Entry 8VRL (electron microscopy, 3.33 A resolution); this record covers chains C and A of the 32 polymer chains in the assembly.

== Chain C ==
Name: 50S ribosomal protein L2
From: Mycolicibacterium smegmatis MC2 155
Reference sequence: A0QSD4 (RL2_MYCS2); residue numbers follow UniProt; this construct covers 1-278
Chain sequence (278 residues; each row starts with the number of its first residue):
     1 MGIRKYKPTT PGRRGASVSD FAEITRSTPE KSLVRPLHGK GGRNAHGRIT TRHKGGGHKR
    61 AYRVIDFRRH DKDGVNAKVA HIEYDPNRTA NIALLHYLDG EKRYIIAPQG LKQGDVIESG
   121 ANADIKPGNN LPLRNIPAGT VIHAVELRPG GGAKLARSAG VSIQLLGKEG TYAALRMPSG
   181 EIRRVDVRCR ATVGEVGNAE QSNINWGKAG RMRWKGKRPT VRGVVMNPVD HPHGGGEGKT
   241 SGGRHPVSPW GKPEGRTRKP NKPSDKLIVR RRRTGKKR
Unresolved in the structure: 1, 277-278

== Chain A ==
Molecule: 23S ribosomal RNA
From: Mycolicibacterium smegmatis MC2 155
Sequence (3120 nucleotides; each row starts with the number of its first residue):
     1 UAAGUGUUUA AGGGCGCAUG GUGGAUGCCU UGGCACUGGG AGCCGAUGAA GGACGUAGGA
    61 GGCUGCGAUA AGCCUCGGGG AGCUGUCAAC CGAGCGUUGA UCCGAGGAUG UCCGAAUGGG
   121 GAAACCCGGC ACGAGUGAUG UCGUGUCACC AGGCGCUGAA UAUAUAGGCG UCUGGGGGGA
   181 ACGCGGGGAA GUGAAACAUC UCAGUACCCG UAGGAAGAGA AAACAAAAUG UGAUUCCGUG
   241 AGUAGUGGCG AGCGAAAGCG GAGGAUGGCU AAACCGUAUG CAUGUGAUAC CGGGUAGGGG
   301 UUGUGUGUGC GGGGUUGUGG GACCUAUCUU UCCGGCUCUA CCUGGCUGGA GGGCAGUGAG
   361 AAAAUGUUGU GGUUAGCGGA AAUGGCUUGG GAUGGCCUGC CGUAGACGGU GAGAGCCCGG
   421 UACGUGAAAA CCCGACGUCU GUCUUGAUGG UGUUCCCGAG UAGCAGCGGG CCCGUGGAAU
   481 CUGCUGUGAA UCUGCCGGGA CCACCCGGUA AGCCUGAAUA CUUCCCAGUG ACCGAUAGCG
   541 GAUUAGUACC GUGAGGGAAU GGUGAAAAGU ACCCCGGGAG GGGAGUGAAA GAGUACCUGA
   601 AACCGUGCGC UUACAAUCCG UCAGAGCCCU CGACGUGUCG UGGGGUGAUG GCGUGCCUUU
   661 UGAAGAAUGA GCCUGCGAGU CAGGGACAUG UCGCGAGGUU AACCCGGGUG GGGUAGCCGC
   721 AGCGAAAGCG AGUCUGAAUA GGGCGUAUCC ACACAAGAGU GUGUGGUGUA GUGGUGUGUU
   781 CUGGACCCGA AGCGGAGUGA UCUACCCAUG GCCAGGGUGA AGCGCGGGUA AGACCGCGUG
   841 GAGGCCCGAA CCCACUUAGG UUGAAGACUG AGGGGAUGAG CUGUGGGUAG GGGUGAAAGG
   901 CCAAUCAAAC UCCGUGAUAG CUGGUUCUCC CCGAAAUGCA UUUAGGUGCA GCGUCGCAUG
   961 UUUCUUGCCG GAGGUAGAGC UACUGGAUGG CCGAUGGGCC CCACAGGGUU ACUGACGUCA
  1021 GCCAAACUCC GAAUGCCGGU AAGUCCAAGA GUGCGGCAGU GAGACGGCGG GGGAUAAGCU
  1081 CCGUGCGUCG AGAGGGAAAC AGCCCAGAUC GCCGGCUAAG GCCCCUAAGC GUGUGCUAAG
  1141 UGGAAAAGGA UGUGCAGUCG CGAAGACAAC CAGGAGGUUG GCUUAGAAGC AGCCACCCUU
  1201 GAAAGAGUGC GUAAUAGCUC ACUGGUCAAG UGAUUGUGCG CCGAUAAUGU AGCGGGGCUC
  1261 AAGCACACCG CCGAAGCCGC GGCAGCCAAC GUGUUGGCUG GGUAGGGGAG CGUCCUGCAU
  1321 CCGGUGAAGC CGCCGAGUGA UCGAGUGGUG GAGGGUGUGG GAGUGAGAAU GCAGGCAUGA
  1381 GUAGCGAUUA GGCAAGUGAG AACCUUGCCC GCCGAAAGAC CAAGGGUUCC UGGGCCAGGC
  1441 CAGUCCGCCC AGGGUGAGUC GGGACCUAAG GCGAGGCCGA CAGGCGUAGU CGAUGGACAA
  1501 CGGGUUGAUA UUCCCGUACC CGUGUAUGUG CGUCCAUGAU GAAUCAGCGG UACUAACCAU
  1561 CCAAAACCAC CGUGACCGCA CCUUUCGGGG UGUGGCGUUG GUGGGGCUGC AUGGGACCUU
  1621 CGUUGGUAGU AGUCAAGCGA UGGGGUGACG CAGGAAGGUA GCCGUACCGG UCAGUGGUAA
  1681 UACCGGGGUA AGCCUGUAGG GAGUCAGAUA GGUAAAUCCG UCUGGCAUAU AUCCUGAGAG
  1741 GUGAUGCAUA GCCGAGUGAG GCGAAUUCGG UGAUCCUAUG CUGCCGAGAA AAGCCUCUAG
  1801 CGAGGACAUA CACGGCCCGU ACCCCAAACC AACACAGGUG GUCAGGUAGA GAAUACUAAG
  1861 GCGUACGAGU GAACUAUGGU UAAGGAACUC GGCAAAAUGC CCCCGUAACU UCGGGAGAAG
  1921 GGGGACCCAC AUGGCGUGUA AGCCUUUACG GCCCAAGCGU GAGUGGGUGG CACAAACCAG
  1981 UGAGAAGCGA CUGUUUACUA AAAACACAGG UCCGUGCGAA GUCGCAAGAC GAUGUAUACG
  2041 GACUGACGCC UGCCCGGUGC UGGAAGGUUA AGAGGACCCG UUAACUCCCU UUGGGGGUGA
  2101 AGCGGAGAAU UUAAGCCCCA GUAAACGGCG GUGGUAACUA UAACCAUCCU AAGGUAGCGA
  2161 AAUUCCUUGU CGGGUAAGUU CCGACCUGCA CGAAUGGCGU AACGACUUCU CAACUGUCUC
  2221 AACCAUAGAC UCGGCGAAAU UGCACUACGA GUAAAGAUGC UCGUUACGCG CGGCAGGACG
  2281 AAAAGACCCC GGGACCUUCA CUACAACUUG GUAUUGGUGC UCGAUACGGU UUGUGUAGGA
  2341 UAGGUGGGAG ACUGUGAAGC UCACACGCCA GUGUGGGUGG AGUCGUUGUU GAAAUACCAC
  2401 UCUGAUCGUA UUGGGCCUCU AACCUCGGAC CGUAUAUCCG GUUCAGGGAC AGUGCCUGGU
  2461 GGGUAGUUUA ACUGGGGCGG UUGCCUCCUA AAAUGUAACG GAGGCGCCCA AAGGUUCCCU
  2521 CAACCUGGAC GGCAAUCAGG UGUUGAGUGU AAGUGCACAA GGGAGCUUGA CUGCGAGACG
  2581 GACAUGUCGA GCAGGGACGA AAGUCGGGAC UAGUGAUCCG GCACCUCUGA GUGGAAGGGG
  2641 UGUCGCUCAA CGGAUAAAAG GUACCCCGGG GAUAACAGGC UGAUCUUCCC CAAGAGUCCA
  2701 UAUCGACGGG AUGGUUUGGC ACCUCGAUGU CGGCUCGUCG CAUCCUGGGG CUGGAGCAGG
  2761 UCCCAAGGGU UGGGCUGUUC GCCCAUUAAA GCGGCACGCG AGCUGGGUUU AGAACGUCGU
  2821 GAGACAGUUC GGUCUCUAUC CGCCGCGCGC GUCAGAAGCU UGAGGAAACC UGUCCCUAGU
  2881 ACGAGAGGAC CGGGACGGAC GAACCUCUGG UAUACCAGUU GUCCCACCAG GGGCACGGCU
  2941 GGAUAGCCAC GUUCGGACAG GAUAACCGCU GAAAGCAUCU AAGCGGGAAA CCUCUUCCAA
  3001 GACCAGGCUU CUCACCCUCU AGGAGGGAUA AGGCCCCCCG CAGACCACGG GAUUGAUAGA
  3061 CCAGACCUGG AAGCCUAGUA AUAGGUGCAG GGAACUGGCA CUAACCGGCC GAAAACUUAC
Unresolved in the structure: 1
Small-molecule neighbours: chloramphenicol (CLM): G2285, A2286, A2675, C2676, A2727, U2728, G2729, U2730

== How chain C and chain A interact ==
Residue-residue contacts (240; chain C residue first):
  Arg4(C) - A821(A)  sugar contact
  Lys7(C) - A820(A)  phosphate contact
  Lys7(C) - A821(A)  salt bridge to the phosphate
  Pro8(C) - C1912(A)  phosphate contact
  Pro8(C) - G1913(A)  base contact
  Thr10(C) - G844(A)  phosphate contact
  Pro11(C) - A1990(A)  base contact
  Pro11(C) - C1991(A)  base contact
  Gly12(C) - G844(A)  phosphate contact
  Arg13(C) - A842(A)  sugar contact
  Arg13(C) - G843(A)  salt bridge to the phosphate
  Arg13(C) - G844(A)  salt bridge to the phosphate
  Arg14(C) - U1911(A)  hydrogen bond to the sugar
  Arg14(C) - G1913(A)  hydrogen bond to the base
  Arg14(C) - A2201(A)  base contact
  Phe21(C) - C1785(A)  sugar contact
  Phe21(C) - A1787(A)  base contact
  Ser27(C) - A1787(A)  base contact
  Lys31(C) - U1646(A)  salt bridge to the phosphate
  Lys31(C) - G1647(A)  hydrogen bond to the base
  Lys31(C) - A1648(A)  sugar contact
  Ser32(C) - G1645(A)  hydrogen bond to the phosphate
  Pro36(C) - A1789(A)  sugar contact
  His38(C) - A808(A)  phosphate contact
  His38(C) - A1469(A)  phosphate contact
  Gly39(C) - C807(A)  sugar contact
  Gly39(C) - A808(A)  phosphate contact
  Lys40(C) - C806(A)  hydrogen bond to the sugar
  Lys40(C) - U2033(A)  salt bridge to the phosphate
  Gly42(C) - C2030(A)  sugar contact
  Arg43(C) - C805(A)  hydrogen bond to the sugar
  Arg43(C) - C806(A)  hydrogen bond to the sugar
  Arg43(C) - C2030(A)  sugar contact
  Asn44(C) - C2023(A)  hydrogen bond to the base
  Asn44(C) - G2028(A)  base contact
  Asn44(C) - A2029(A)  hydrogen bond to the base
  Asn44(C) - C2030(A)  sugar contact
  Ala45(C) - A2029(A)  hydrogen bond to the sugar
  His46(C) - U888(A)  sugar contact
  His46(C) - C2023(A)  hydrogen bond to the base
  His46(C) - G2028(A)  base contact
  Gly47(C) - U888(A)  sugar contact
  Arg48(C) - U888(A)  sugar contact
  Arg48(C) - A889(A)  salt bridge to the phosphate
  Arg48(C) - G890(A)  salt bridge to the phosphate
  Arg48(C) - G892(A)  hydrogen bond to the sugar
  Arg48(C) - G893(A)  sugar contact
  Arg48(C) - C2023(A)  sugar contact
  Ile49(C) - U894(A)  hydrogen bond to the phosphate
  Ile49(C) - G895(A)  phosphate contact
  Thr50(C) - G2021(A)  base contact
  Thr50(C) - U2022(A)  base contact
  Thr50(C) - C2030(A)  hydrogen bond to the base
  Thr51(C) - G2021(A)  base contact
  Thr51(C) - C2030(A)  sugar contact
  Thr51(C) - G2031(A)  sugar contact
  Thr51(C) - G2040(A)  sugar contact
  Arg52(C) - G2041(A)  salt bridge to the phosphate
  Arg52(C) - A2042(A)  salt bridge to the phosphate
  His53(C) - G2041(A)  phosphate contact
  Lys54(C) - A2032(A)  salt bridge to the phosphate
  Lys54(C) - G2040(A)  salt bridge to the phosphate
  Gly55(C) - C807(A)  phosphate contact
  Gly56(C) - C806(A)  phosphate contact
  Gly56(C) - C807(A)  hydrogen bond to the phosphate
  His58(C) - G1786(A)  base contact
  His58(C) - A1787(A)  sugar contact
  His58(C) - G1788(A)  sugar contact
  Lys59(C) - U809(A)  salt bridge to the phosphate
  Lys59(C) - A1787(A)  sugar contact
  Lys59(C) - G1788(A)  phosphate contact
  Lys59(C) - A1789(A)  hydrogen bond to the sugar
  Arg60(C) - A1787(A)  salt bridge to the phosphate
  Arg60(C) - G1788(A)  phosphate contact
  Ala61(C) - G1788(A)  hydrogen bond to the phosphate
  Tyr62(C) - U2033(A)  base contact
  Tyr62(C) - G2034(A)  hydrogen bond to the phosphate
  Arg63(C) - A1787(A)  hydrogen bond to the sugar
  Arg63(C) - G1788(A)  salt bridge to the phosphate
  Lys78(C) - C1722(A)  phosphate contact
  Tyr84(C) - A1787(A)  hydrogen bond to the phosphate
  Pro86(C) - A1787(A)  phosphate contact
  Asn87(C) - G2034(A)  sugar contact
  Arg88(C) - G2034(A)  salt bridge to the phosphate
  Thr89(C) - A2038(A)  sugar contact
  Tyr97(C) - U1721(A)  sugar contact
  Leu98(C) - U1721(A)  sugar contact
  Asp99(C) - G1711(A)  sugar contact
  Asp99(C) - G1720(A)  hydrogen bond to the base
  Gly100(C) - G1720(A)  hydrogen bond to the sugar
  Gly100(C) - U1721(A)  sugar contact
  Glu101(C) - G1711(A)  hydrogen bond to the sugar
  Ala121(C) - G1613(A)  sugar contact
  Asn122(C) - G1613(A)  hydrogen bond to the sugar
  Arg134(C) - U1560(A)  base contact
  Arg134(C) - C1561(A)  hydrogen bond to the base
  Arg134(C) - A1611(A)  hydrogen bond to the base
  Arg134(C) - U1612(A)  sugar contact
  Asn135(C) - U1612(A)  sugar contact
  Leu147(C) - C2017(A)  sugar contact
  Arg148(C) - U2425(A)  hydrogen bond to the base
  Arg148(C) - G2427(A)  salt bridge to the phosphate
  Pro149(C) - G2427(A)  hydrogen bond to the sugar
  Gly150(C) - G2427(A)  hydrogen bond to the sugar
  Gly150(C) - G2428(A)  sugar contact
  Gly151(C) - G2427(A)  hydrogen bond to the sugar
  Lys154(C) - C2017(A)  sugar contact
  Lys154(C) - G2018(A)  phosphate contact
  Lys154(C) - U2035(A)  hydrogen bond to the sugar
  Leu155(C) - G2016(A)  base contact
  Leu155(C) - U2035(A)  sugar contact
  Ala156(C) - U2035(A)  hydrogen bond to the sugar
  Ala156(C) - A2036(A)  hydrogen bond to the phosphate
  Arg157(C) - G2034(A)  salt bridge to the phosphate
  Arg157(C) - U2035(A)  salt bridge to the phosphate
  Arg157(C) - A2036(A)  hydrogen bond to the phosphate
  Ser158(C) - U2035(A)  phosphate contact
  Ser158(C) - A2036(A)  hydrogen bond to the phosphate
  Ser158(C) - U2037(A)  hydrogen bond to the sugar
  Ala159(C) - U2037(A)  hydrogen bond to the sugar
  Gly160(C) - U2037(A)  base contact
  Val161(C) - A2036(A)  phosphate contact
  Val161(C) - U2037(A)  phosphate contact
  Lys168(C) - C1561(A)  sugar contact
  Lys168(C) - C1562(A)  sugar contact
  Lys168(C) - A1563(A)  phosphate contact
  Glu169(C) - C1562(A)  sugar contact
  Gly170(C) - C1562(A)  hydrogen bond to the sugar
  Tyr172(C) - G2447(A)  hydrogen bond to the phosphate
  Met177(C) - G2016(A)  base contact
  Pro178(C) - G2016(A)  base contact
  Ser179(C) - G2016(A)  hydrogen bond to the base
  Ser179(C) - A2036(A)  sugar contact
  Glu181(C) - G2016(A)  hydrogen bond to the sugar
  Arg183(C) - G2016(A)  hydrogen bond to the sugar
  Arg183(C) - C2017(A)  salt bridge to the phosphate
  Arg188(C) - A2445(A)  sugar contact
  Arg188(C) - G2446(A)  phosphate contact
  Ala199(C) - U2037(A)  hydrogen bond to the base
  Gln201(C) - U2037(A)  phosphate contact
  Gln201(C) - A2038(A)  phosphate contact
  Ser202(C) - U2037(A)  base contact
  Ile204(C) - G2009(A)  phosphate contact
  Asn205(C) - G2009(A)  phosphate contact
  Trp206(C) - A2008(A)  phosphate contact
  Trp206(C) - G2009(A)  hydrogen bond to the phosphate
  Gly207(C) - A2008(A)  hydrogen bond to the sugar
  Lys208(C) - G844(A)  salt bridge to the phosphate
  Lys208(C) - A879(A)  salt bridge to the phosphate
  Lys208(C) - A2008(A)  sugar contact
  Ala209(C) - G844(A)  hydrogen bond to the base
  Ala209(C) - A879(A)  base contact
  Ala209(C) - C2007(A)  sugar contact
  Gly210(C) - G844(A)  hydrogen bond to the base
  Gly210(C) - A879(A)  phosphate contact
  Arg211(C) - G1786(A)  salt bridge to the phosphate
  Met212(C) - A2008(A)  sugar contact
  Arg213(C) - A879(A)  hydrogen bond to the base
  Trp214(C) - A879(A)  hydrogen bond to the phosphate
  Trp214(C) - G1786(A)  stacking on the base
  Arg218(C) - C805(A)  sugar contact
  Arg218(C) - C806(A)  sugar contact
  Arg218(C) - G895(A)  salt bridge to the phosphate
  Pro219(C) - A896(A)  sugar contact
  Pro219(C) - A2006(A)  sugar contact
  Thr220(C) - A2006(A)  sugar contact
  Thr220(C) - C2007(A)  hydrogen bond to the phosphate
  Val221(C) - A896(A)  sugar contact
  Val221(C) - A897(A)  base contact
  Val221(C) - C2005(A)  phosphate contact
  Val221(C) - A2006(A)  phosphate contact
  Arg222(C) - C2005(A)  salt bridge to the phosphate
  Arg222(C) - A2006(A)  salt bridge to the phosphate
  Arg222(C) - C2043(A)  phosphate contact
  Arg222(C) - U2044(A)  salt bridge to the phosphate
  Gly223(C) - C2043(A)  hydrogen bond to the phosphate
  Val224(C) - C2043(A)  hydrogen bond to the phosphate
  Val225(C) - A897(A)  hydrogen bond to the sugar
  Val225(C) - C2005(A)  phosphate contact
  Met226(C) - A897(A)  base contact
  Asn227(C) - G899(A)  sugar contact
  Pro228(C) - U2297(A)  phosphate contact
  Val229(C) - G899(A)  base contact
  Asp230(C) - G895(A)  hydrogen bond to the base
  Asp230(C) - A897(A)  base contact
  His231(C) - A2042(A)  salt bridge to the phosphate
  His233(C) - A2042(A)  phosphate contact
  His233(C) - C2043(A)  salt bridge to the phosphate
  Gly235(C) - A2822(A)  phosphate contact
  Gly236(C) - A2822(A)  phosphate contact
  Gly236(C) - G2823(A)  phosphate contact
  Glu237(C) - G2823(A)  base contact
  Glu237(C) - A2824(A)  phosphate contact
  Gly238(C) - A2814(A)  phosphate contact
  Gly238(C) - C2815(A)  phosphate contact
  Lys239(C) - U2195(A)  base contact
  Lys239(C) - C2815(A)  hydrogen bond to the phosphate
  Thr240(C) - U2195(A)  hydrogen bond to the sugar
  Ser241(C) - C2126(A)  phosphate contact
  Ser241(C) - G2127(A)  phosphate contact
  Ser241(C) - U2195(A)  base contact
  Gly243(C) - C2126(A)  sugar contact
  Arg244(C) - C2126(A)  sugar contact
  Arg244(C) - U2298(A)  phosphate contact
  Arg244(C) - G2463(A)  salt bridge to the phosphate
  His245(C) - U2058(A)  hydrogen bond to the base
  His245(C) - G2059(A)  sugar contact
  His245(C) - C2126(A)  base contact
  Pro246(C) - A2125(A)  sugar contact
  Val247(C) - A2042(A)  sugar contact
  Ser248(C) - G2041(A)  sugar contact
  Pro249(C) - G2041(A)  phosphate contact
  Pro249(C) - A2042(A)  phosphate contact
  Trp250(C) - U2022(A)  phosphate contact
  Trp250(C) - C2023(A)  phosphate contact
  Glu254(C) - C2013(A)  sugar contact
  Glu254(C) - G2041(A)  base contact
  Glu254(C) - C2060(A)  sugar contact
  Gly255(C) - C2013(A)  sugar contact
  Gly255(C) - G2014(A)  sugar contact
  Gly255(C) - C2060(A)  phosphate contact
  Arg256(C) - U2015(A)  salt bridge to the phosphate
  Arg256(C) - U2061(A)  sugar contact
  Thr257(C) - G2014(A)  hydrogen bond to the sugar
  Thr257(C) - U2015(A)  sugar contact
  Thr257(C) - A2020(A)  hydrogen bond to the sugar
  Arg258(C) - U2015(A)  phosphate contact
  Arg258(C) - G2016(A)  salt bridge to the phosphate
  Arg258(C) - C2017(A)  salt bridge to the phosphate
  Lys259(C) - A2020(A)  salt bridge to the phosphate
  Lys262(C) - C2017(A)  salt bridge to the phosphate
  Ser264(C) - C2017(A)  phosphate contact
  Lys266(C) - G2448(A)  phosphate contact
  Arg271(C) - U2015(A)  salt bridge to the phosphate
  Arg272(C) - G2014(A)  salt bridge to the phosphate
  Arg272(C) - U2015(A)  salt bridge to the phosphate
  Arg272(C) - A2036(A)  base contact
  Thr274(C) - C2013(A)  phosphate contact
  Thr274(C) - G2014(A)  hydrogen bond to the phosphate
  Lys276(C) - C2012(A)  phosphate contact
Also at the interface, not in a pair above, chain C (144 interface residues in all): Thr9, Val18, Arg35, Leu37, Gly41, Gly57, Arg68, His96, Lys102, Gly251, Lys252, Ile268
Also at the interface, not in a pair above, chain A (122 interface residues in all): C845, G887, A898, A908, G1470, C1485, G1486, G1614, A1790, G2024, C2039, G2045, G2062, G2196, C2296, A2429, G2462, U2820, G2821

== In short ==
144 residues of chain C and 122 residues of chain A are in contact, with 60 hydrogen bonds, 37 salt bridges
and 1 aromatic stacking contact. Polar contacts include Arg14(C)-G1913(A), Lys31(C)-G1647(A) and
Asn44(C)-C2023(A). Ligands of chain A: chloramphenicol.
Chain C is 50S ribosomal protein L2 and chain A is 23S ribosomal RNA, both from Mycolicibacterium smegmatis
MC2 155; the structure, Structure of Mycobacterium smegmatis 50S ribosomal subunit bound to HflX and
chloramphenicol:50S-HflX-A-Clm, was determined by electron microscopy together with 8VIO, 8VK0, 8VK7, 8VKI,
8VKW, 8VPK, 8VR4 and 8VR8 from the same study.
